Entry 8AY5 (electron microscopy, 7.10 A resolution (low resolution: residue-level contacts below are approximate; hydrogen-bond / salt-bridge calls are withheld)); this record covers chains A and B of the 3 polymer chains in the assembly.

# Chain A
Name: Capsid protein VP1
Organism: rhinovirus A2
UniProtKB: P04936 (POLG_HRV2); residues 19-269 here correspond to UniProt positions 600-850 (UniProt number = residue number + 581)
Amino-acid sequence (251 residues; numbered 19 to 269; the number before each row is that of its first residue):
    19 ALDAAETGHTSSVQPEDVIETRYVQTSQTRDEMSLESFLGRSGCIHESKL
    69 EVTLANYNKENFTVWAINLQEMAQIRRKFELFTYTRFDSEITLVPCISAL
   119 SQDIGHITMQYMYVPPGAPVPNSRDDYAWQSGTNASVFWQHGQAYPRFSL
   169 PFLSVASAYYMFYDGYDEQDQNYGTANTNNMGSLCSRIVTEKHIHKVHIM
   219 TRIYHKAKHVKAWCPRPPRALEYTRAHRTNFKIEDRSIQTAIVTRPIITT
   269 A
Swiss-Prot annotation at these positions:
  - site: Ala269 (Cleavage)

# Chain B
Name: Capsid protein VP2
Organism: rhinovirus A2
UniProtKB: P04936 (POLG_HRV2); residues 1-250 here correspond to UniProt positions 81-330 (UniProt number = residue number + 80)
Amino-acid sequence (250 residues; each row starts with the number of its first residue):
     1 RIIQITRGDSTITSQDVANAIVAYGVWPHYLSSKDASAIDKPSQPDTSSN
    51 RFYTLRSVTWSSSSKGWWWKLPDALKDMGIFGENMFYHYLGRSGYTIHVQ
   101 CNASKFHQGTLIVALIPEHQIASALHGNVNVGYNYTHPGETGREVKAETR
   151 LNPDLQPTEEYWLNFDGTLLGNITIFPHQFINLRSNNSATIIAPYVNAVP
   201 MDSMRSHNNWSLVIIPICPLETSSAINTIPITISISPMCAEFSGARAKRQ
Swiss-Prot annotation at these positions:
  - site: Gln250 (Cleavage)

# How chain A and chain B interact
Residue-residue contacts - 100 pairs, chain A then chain B:
  Ala23(A) with Phe180(B)
  Glu24(A) with Gln179(B); Phe180(B); Asn182(B); Ser185(B); Asn186(B)
  Thr25(A) with Ala18(B); Asn19(B); Ile21(B); His178(B); Gln179(B)
  Gly26(A) with His178(B)
  Thr101(A) with Pro117(B); Glu118(B)
  Tyr102(A) with Glu118(B); Val196(B); Asn197(B); Ala198(B)
  Ala174(A) with Ala198(B); Val199(B)
  Ser175(A) with Ala198(B)
  Ala176(A) with Ala198(B)
  Tyr178(A) with Asn197(B); Ala198(B); Val199(B)
  Phe180(A) with Glu118(B); Gln120(B)
  Tyr181(A) with Glu118(B); Gln120(B); His207(B)
  Asp182(A) with Lys70(B); Glu118(B); His207(B); Asn208(B)
  Gly183(A) with Ser206(B); His207(B)
  Tyr184(A) with Val131(B); Gly132(B); Tyr133(B); Thr136(B); Ser206(B)
  Glu186(A) with Arg205(B); Arg249(B)
  Asp188(A) with Tyr133(B); Arg205(B)
  Asn190(A) with Asn130(B)
  Tyr191(A) with Lys70(B); Glu118(B); His119(B); Gln120(B); Ile121(B); Asn130(B); Val131(B); Thr136(B)
  Gly192(A) with Gln120(B)
  Thr193(A) with Gln120(B)
  Cys232(A) with Tyr24(B); Pro117(B)
  Pro233(A) with Ile175(B); Phe176(B)
  Arg234(A) with Asp166(B); Phe176(B)
  Pro235(A) with Thr168(B); Ile175(B); Phe176(B)
  Pro236(A) with Thr168(B)
  Arg237(A) with Asp166(B); Gly167(B)
  Ala238(A) with Gly167(B); Thr168(B); Leu169(B)
  Leu239(A) with Gly167(B)
  Arg243(A) with Gly127(B); Asn128(B)
  His245(A) with Gln120(B)
  Arg246(A) with Asn128(B); Val129(B); Asn130(B)
  Thr247(A) with Gln120(B); Ile121(B); Ala122(B); Asp166(B)
  Asn248(A) with Ala122(B); Ser123(B); Gly127(B); Val129(B)
  Phe249(A) with Ala122(B); Leu163(B); Phe165(B); Asp166(B); Gly167(B)
  Lys250(A) with Ala124(B); His126(B)
  Ile251(A) with His126(B)
  Glu252(A) with His126(B)
  Ile256(A) with Glu160(B); Trp162(B); Leu163(B)
  Thr258(A) with Leu163(B)
  Ile260(A) with Leu169(B)
Interface residues without a listed pair, chain A (42 interface residues in all): His27
Interface residues without a listed pair, chain B (55 interface residues in all): Leu125, His137, Thr158, Asn164, Asn172, Asn209, Trp210, Ser211

# Summary
Chain A and chain B form an interface of 42 and 55 residues respectively.
Here chain A is Capsid protein VP1 and chain B is Capsid protein VP2, both from rhinovirus A2. Entry 8AY5
(Human rhinovirus 2 empty particle in situ) was determined by electron microscopy.
